Entry 5GMS (X-ray diffraction, 1.70 A resolution); this record covers chain A.

== Chain A ==
Molecule: Esterase
Source organism: uncultured bacterium
UniProtKB: A0A0F6WGE1 (A0A0F6WGE1_9BACT); residues 1-297 here = UniProt positions 1-297
Chain sequence (313 residues; row label = number of the first residue in the row; numbers below 1 keep their minus sign (His-15 is residue -15)):
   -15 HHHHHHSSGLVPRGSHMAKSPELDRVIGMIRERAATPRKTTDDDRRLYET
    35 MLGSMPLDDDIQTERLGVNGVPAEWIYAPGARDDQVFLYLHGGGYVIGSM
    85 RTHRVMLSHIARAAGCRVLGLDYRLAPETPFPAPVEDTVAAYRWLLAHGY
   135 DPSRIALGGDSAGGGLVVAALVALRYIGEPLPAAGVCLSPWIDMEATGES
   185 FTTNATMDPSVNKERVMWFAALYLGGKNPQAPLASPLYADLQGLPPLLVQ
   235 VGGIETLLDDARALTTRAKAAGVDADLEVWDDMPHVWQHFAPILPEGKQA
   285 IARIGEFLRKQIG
Not modelled in the structure: -15 to 0
Construct notes: expression tag (-15 to 0); engineered mutation Trp202 (Ser in A0A0F6WGE1), Phe203 (Ile in A0A0F6WGE1)
From the paper describing this entry:
  - contacts within the chain: Trp202-Phe203 (hydrophobic contact), Val80-Phe203 (hydrophobic contact), Phe203-Leu206 (hydrophobic contact)
  - conformationally variable residues: Phe203
  - mutagenesis - S202W/I203F, I203F: increased stability in response to 3.0 M NaCl
  - mutagenesis - S202W/I203F, I203F: increased stability in response to 0.5 M NaCl

== Overview ==
From the paper: S202W/I203F and I203F increase stability in response to 3.0 M NaCl; conformational variability
at Phe203.
Chain A is Esterase (uncultured bacterium); the structure, Crystal structure of the mutant S202W/I203F of the
esterase E40, was determined by X-ray diffraction together with 5GMR from the same study.
